PDB entry 4NHS | X-ray diffraction, 1.99 A resolution | chain A

# Chain A
Molecule: Lysozyme C
From: Gallus gallus
Notes: EC 3.2.1.17
UniProtKB: P00698 (LYSC_CHICK); residues 1-129 here correspond to UniProt positions 19-147 (UniProt number = residue number + 18)
Chain sequence (129 residues; numbered 1 to 129; the number before each row is that of its first residue):
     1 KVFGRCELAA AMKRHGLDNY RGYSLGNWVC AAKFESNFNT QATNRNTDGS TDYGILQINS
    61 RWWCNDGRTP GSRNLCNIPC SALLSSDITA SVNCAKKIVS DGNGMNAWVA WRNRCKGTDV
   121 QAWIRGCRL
Cystine bridges: C6-C127, C30-C115, C64-C80, C76-C94
Metal / ion sites: carbonyl(tetrachloro)oxidoiridium Ir near H15 (its only coordinating residue here); Na+: S60, C64, S72, R73
Small-molecule neighbours: carbonyl(tetrachloro)oxidoiridium (2T8): A11, R14, H15, S86, D87, I88, T89
UniProt features mapped onto this chain:
  - active site: E35, D52
  - binding site (substrate): D101

# Overview
Ligands of chain A: carbonyl(tetrachloro)oxidoiridium. The Na+ site is built by S60, C64, S72 and R73. UniProt
lists active-site residues E35 and D52 and substrate-binding residue D101.
Chain A is Lysozyme C (Gallus gallus); the structure, X-ray structure of the complex between hen egg white
lysozyme and pentachlorocarbonyliridate(III) (9 days), was determined by X-ray diffraction together with 4N9R,
4NHP, 4NHQ, 4NHT and 4NIJ from the same study.
